5S4Z - chains B and E of the 6 polymer chains in the assembly; structure by X-ray diffraction, 2.10 A resolution.

== Chain B ==
Name: Tubulin beta-2B chain
Source organism: Bos taurus
UniProtKB: Q6B856 (TBB2B_BOVIN); the author numbering skips numbers that UniProt does not, so the offset changes along the chain: 1-42 = UniProt 1-42; 45-360 = UniProt 43-358; 369-455 = UniProt 359-445
Sequence (445 residues; each row starts with the number of its first residue; note: 10 numbers in that range are skipped by the numbering (no residue carries them; nothing is unmodelled there)):
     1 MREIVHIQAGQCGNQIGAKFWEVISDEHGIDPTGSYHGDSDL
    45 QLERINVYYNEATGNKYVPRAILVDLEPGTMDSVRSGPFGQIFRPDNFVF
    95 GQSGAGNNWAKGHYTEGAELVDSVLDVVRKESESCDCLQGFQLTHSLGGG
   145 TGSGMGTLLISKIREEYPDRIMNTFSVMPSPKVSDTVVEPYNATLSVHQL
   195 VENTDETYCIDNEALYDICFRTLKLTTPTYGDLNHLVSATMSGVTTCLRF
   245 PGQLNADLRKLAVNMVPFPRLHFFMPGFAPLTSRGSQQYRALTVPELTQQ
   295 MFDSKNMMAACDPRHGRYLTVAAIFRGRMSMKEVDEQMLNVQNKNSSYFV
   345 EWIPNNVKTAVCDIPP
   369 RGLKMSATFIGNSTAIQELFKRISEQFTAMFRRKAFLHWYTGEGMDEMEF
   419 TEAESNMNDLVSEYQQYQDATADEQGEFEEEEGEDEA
Not modelled in the structure: 279-280, 438-455
Metal / ion sites: Mg2+: Q11 (together with GDP); Ca2+ near E113 (its only coordinating residue here)
Small-molecule neighbours:
  - GDP (guanosine-5'-diphosphate): G10, Q11, C12, Q15, I16, D69, N101, S140, G142, G143, G144, T145, G146, V171, P173, V177, S178, D179, E183, N206, L209, Y224, L227, N228
  - N-(2-fluorophenyl)-3-methoxybenzamide (WN1), molecule 1: Y52, Q136, N167, F169, E200, Y202, V238, T239, C241, L242, L252, L255, A316, I318, I378
  - N-(2-fluorophenyl)-3-methoxybenzamide (WN1), molecule 2: P173, S174, P175, S178, T180, V181, E183, P184, Q394, A397, M398
Swiss-Prot annotation at these positions:
  - motif: M1 to I4 (MREI motif)
  - binding site (GTP): Q11, E71, S140, G144, T145, G146, N206, N228
  - binding site (Mg(2+)): E71
  - modified residue: S40 (Phosphoserine), T57 (Phosphothreonine), K60 (N6-acetyllysine), S174 (Phosphoserine), T287 (Phosphothreonine), T292 (Phosphothreonine), R320 (Omega-N-methylarginine), E448 (5-glutamyl polyglutamate)
  - cross-link (Glycyl lysine isopeptide (Lys-Gly)): K60 (interchain with G-Cter in ubiquitin), K326 (interchain with G-Cter in ubiquitin)

== Chain E ==
Name: Stathmin-4
Source organism: Rattus norvegicus
UniProtKB: P63043 (STMN4_RAT); residues 5-145 here correspond to UniProt positions 49-189 (UniProt number = residue number + 44)
Sequence (143 residues; numbered 3 to 145; the number before each row is that of its first residue):
     3 MADMEVIELNKCTSGQSFEVILKPPSFDGVPEFNASLPRRRDPSLEEIQK
    53 KLEAAEERRKYQEAELLKHLAEKREHEREVIQKAIEENNNFIKMAKEKLA
   103 QKMESNKENREAHLAAMLERLQEKDKHAEEVRKNKELKEEASR
Not modelled in the structure: 3-5, 29-43, 144-145
Differences from the reference sequence: initiating methionine (3); expression tag (4)
Swiss-Prot annotation at these positions:
  - modified residue: S46 (Phosphoserine)

== Interface between chain B and chain E ==
Residue-residue contacts (26):
  H107(B) - K75(E)  hydrogen bond
  Y108(B) - H78(E)  hydrogen bond
  Y108(B) - E79(E)
  Y108(B) - V82(E)  hydrophobic
  Y108(B) - I83(E)
  L152(B) - E79(E)
  S155(B) - L72(E)
  S155(B) - K75(E)
  S155(B) - R76(E)  hydrogen bond
  K156(B) - R76(E)
  K156(B) - E79(E)  salt bridge
  R158(B) - L68(E)
  E159(B) - L69(E)
  E159(B) - L72(E)
  E159(B) - R76(E)  salt bridge
  P162(B) - E65(E)
  Q193(B) - K75(E)
  E196(B) - H71(E)  salt bridge
  T409(B) - E89(E)
  E411(B) - V82(E)
  E411(B) - A86(E)
  G412(B) - V82(E)
  G412(B) - K85(E)
  G412(B) - A86(E)
  M413(B) - V82(E)
  E417(B) - H78(E)  salt bridge
Interface residues without a listed pair, chain B (17 interface residues in all): T109, G410

== In short ==
Chain B and chain E form an interface of 17 and 14 residues respectively; the contacts include 3 hydrogen
bonds and 4 salt bridges. Polar pairs include K156(B)-E79(E), E159(B)-R76(E) and E196(B)-H71(E). Chain B binds
GDP and N-(2-fluorophenyl)-3-methoxybenzamide.
Here chain B is Tubulin beta-2B chain (Bos taurus) and chain E is Stathmin-4 (Rattus norvegicus). Entry 5S4Z
(Tubulin-Z28290384-complex) was determined by X-ray diffraction (same publication as 5S4L, 5S4M, 5S4N, 5S4O,
5S4P, 5S4Q and 52 further entries).
